7YYH - chains G and J of the 23 polymer chains in the assembly; structure by electron microscopy, 8.90 A resolution (very low resolution: no residue pairs are listed; an interface is given only as per-side residue counts).

Chain G:
Name: Histone H2A type 1-C
Source organism: Homo sapiens
Reference sequence: Q93077 (H2A1C_HUMAN); residues 0-129 here correspond to UniProt positions 1-130 (UniProt number = residue number + 1)
Amino-acid sequence (130 residues; each row starts with the number of its first residue; numbering starts at 0):
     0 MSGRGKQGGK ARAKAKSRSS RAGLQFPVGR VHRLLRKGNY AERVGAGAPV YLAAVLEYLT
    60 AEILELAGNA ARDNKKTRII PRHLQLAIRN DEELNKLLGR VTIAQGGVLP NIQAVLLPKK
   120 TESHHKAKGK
Not modelled in the structure: 0-14, 118-129
UniProt features mapped onto this chain:
  - modified residue: Ser1 (N-acetylserine), Arg3 (Citrulline), Lys5 (N6-(2-hydroxyisobutyryl)lysine), Lys9 (N6-(2-hydroxyisobutyryl)lysine), Lys13 (N6-(beta-hydroxybutyryl)lysine), Lys36 (N6-(2-hydroxyisobutyryl)lysine), Lys74 (N6-(2-hydroxyisobutyryl)lysine), Lys75 (N6-(2-hydroxyisobutyryl)lysine), Lys95 (N6-(2-hydroxyisobutyryl)lysine), Gln104 (N5-methylglutamine), Lys118 (N6-(2-hydroxyisobutyryl)lysine), Lys119 (N6-crotonyllysine), Thr120 (Phosphothreonine), Lys125 (N6-crotonyllysine)
  - cross-link (Glycyl lysine isopeptide (Lys-Gly)): Lys13 (interchain with G-Cter in ubiquitin), Lys15 (interchain with G-Cter in ubiquitin), Lys119 (interchain with G-Cter in ubiquitin)

Chain J:
Molecule: 171-nt DNA strand
Sequence (171 nucleotides; row label = number of the first residue in the row):
     3 AATCTGCAAG TGGATATTTG GACCGCTTTG AGGCCTTCGT TGGAAACGGG AATATCTTCA
    63 CATAAAAACT AAACAGAAGC ATTCTCAGAA ACTTCTTTGT GATGATTGCA TTCAACTCAC
   123 AGAGTTGAAC ATTCCTTTTG ATAGAGCAGT TTTGAAACAC TCTTTTTGTA G
Not modelled in the structure: 3-19, 173

How chain G and chain J interact:
At this resolution (9 A) residue pairs are not listed: 9 residues of chain G and 6 of chain J lie at the interface.

Summary:
The interface between chain G and chain J involves 9 residues on one side and 6 on the other.
Chain G is Histone H2A type 1-C (Homo sapiens) and chain J is a 171-nt DNA strand; the structure, Structure of
the human CCANdeltaT CENP-A alpha-satellite complex, was determined by electron microscopy, deposited together
with 7PB4, 7PB8, 7PII, 7PKN, 7R5R, 7R5S, 7R5V and 7YWX.
